PDB entry 8TK1 | electron microscopy, 2.98 A resolution | chains B and D of the 8 polymer chains in the assembly

[Chain B (and D)]
Molecule: Gabija protein GajB
From: Bacillus cereus
Notes: chain D of this document is another copy of the same molecule, construct and numbering; everything in this record applies to it too
UniProtKB: J8HQ06 (GAJB_BACC6); numbering as in UniProt (aligned over 1-494)
Sequence (494 residues; row label = number of the first residue in the row):
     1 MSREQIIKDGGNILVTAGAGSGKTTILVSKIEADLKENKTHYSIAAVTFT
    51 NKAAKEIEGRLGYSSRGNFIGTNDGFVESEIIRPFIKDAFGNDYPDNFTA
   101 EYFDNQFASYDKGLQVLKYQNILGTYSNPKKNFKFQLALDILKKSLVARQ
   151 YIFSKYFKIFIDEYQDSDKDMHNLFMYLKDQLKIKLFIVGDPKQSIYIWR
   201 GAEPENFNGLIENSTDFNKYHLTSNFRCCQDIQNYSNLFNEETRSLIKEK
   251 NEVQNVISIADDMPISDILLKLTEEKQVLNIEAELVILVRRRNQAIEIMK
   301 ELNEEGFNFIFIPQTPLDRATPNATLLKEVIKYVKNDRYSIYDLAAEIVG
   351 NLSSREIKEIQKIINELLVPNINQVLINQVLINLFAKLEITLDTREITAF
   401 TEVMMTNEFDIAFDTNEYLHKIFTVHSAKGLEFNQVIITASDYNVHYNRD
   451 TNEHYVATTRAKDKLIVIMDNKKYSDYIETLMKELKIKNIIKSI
Disordered / not traced: 101-103, 225-494
Swiss-Prot annotation at these positions:
  - binding site (ATP): Ala17 to Thr24
  - site (Interaction with GajA): Val147, Gln150

[Chain B / chain D interface]
Residue-residue contacts - 18 pairs, chain B then chain D:
  Asn97(B) with Thr99(D)
  Thr99(B) with Asn97(D); Asn121(D), hydrogen bond
  Asn105(B) with Tyr119(D); Gln120(D)
  Tyr119(B) with Asn105(D); Ile122(D)
  Gln120(B) with Asn105(D); Gln120(D); Asn121(D); Ile122(D), hydrogen bond (backbone-backbone)
  Asn121(B) with Thr99(D), hydrogen bond; Gln120(D); Asn121(D); Ile122(D)
  Ile122(B) with Tyr119(D); Gln120(D), hydrogen bond (backbone-backbone); Asn121(D)
Also at the interface, not in a pair above, chain B (8 interface residues in all): Phe98
Also at the interface, not in a pair above, chain D (8 interface residues in all): Phe98

[Overview]
Chain B and chain D each contribute 8 residues to their interface, with 4 hydrogen bonds. Polar pairs include
Thr99(B)-Asn121(D) and Gln120(B)-Ile122(D). Curated annotation (UniProt) lists 8 ATP-binding residues on chain
B.
Both chains are Gabija protein GajB (Bacillus cereus). Entry 8TK1 (Structure of Gabija AB complex 1) was
determined by electron microscopy (same publication as 8TJY and 8TK0).
